PDB entry 9J0Z | electron microscopy, 2.60 A resolution | chains A and D of the 4 polymer chains in the assembly

[Chain A (and D)]
Name: Potassium channel GORK
Source organism: Arabidopsis thaliana
Notes: chain D of this document is another copy of the same molecule, construct and numbering; everything in this record applies to it too
Reference sequence: Q94A76 (GORK_ARATH); numbering as in UniProt (aligned over 51-820)
Amino-acid sequence (770 residues; numbered 51 to 820; the number before each row is that of its first residue):
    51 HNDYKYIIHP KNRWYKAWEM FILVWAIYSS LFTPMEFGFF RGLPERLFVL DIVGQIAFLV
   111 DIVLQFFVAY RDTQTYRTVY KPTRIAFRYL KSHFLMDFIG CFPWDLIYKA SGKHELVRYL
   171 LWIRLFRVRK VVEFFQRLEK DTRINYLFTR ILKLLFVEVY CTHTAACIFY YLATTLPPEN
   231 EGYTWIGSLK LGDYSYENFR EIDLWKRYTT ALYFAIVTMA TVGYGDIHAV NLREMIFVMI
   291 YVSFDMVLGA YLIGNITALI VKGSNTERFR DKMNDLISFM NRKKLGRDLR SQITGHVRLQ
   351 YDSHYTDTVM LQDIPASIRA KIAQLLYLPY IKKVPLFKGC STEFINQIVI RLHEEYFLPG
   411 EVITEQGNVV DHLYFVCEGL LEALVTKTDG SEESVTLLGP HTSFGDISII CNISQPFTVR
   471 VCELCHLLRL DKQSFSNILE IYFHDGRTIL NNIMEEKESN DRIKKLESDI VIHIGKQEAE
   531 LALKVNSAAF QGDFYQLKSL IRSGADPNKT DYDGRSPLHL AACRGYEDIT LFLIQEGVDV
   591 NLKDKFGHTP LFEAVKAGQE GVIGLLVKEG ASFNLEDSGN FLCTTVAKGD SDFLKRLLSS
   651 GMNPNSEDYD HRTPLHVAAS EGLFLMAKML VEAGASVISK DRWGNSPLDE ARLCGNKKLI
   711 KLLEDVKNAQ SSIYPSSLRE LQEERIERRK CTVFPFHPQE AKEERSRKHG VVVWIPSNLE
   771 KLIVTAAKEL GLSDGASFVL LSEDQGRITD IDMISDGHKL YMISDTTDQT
Unresolved in the structure: 435-444, 506-820 (chain D: 51, 435-444, 507-820)
UniProt features mapped onto this chain:
  - binding site (a nucleoside 3',5'-cyclic phosphate): L386 to E508
Ion coordination: K+ site 1: T271 (shared with 1 residue of chain B; 1 residue of chain C; T271(D) of chain D); K+ site 2: T271, V272 (shared with 2 residues of chain B; 2 residues of chain C; T271(D), V272(D) of chain D); K+ site 3: V272, G273 (shared with 2 residues of chain B; 2 residues of chain C; V272(D), G273(D) of chain D); K+ site 4: G273, Y274 (shared with 2 residues of chain B; 2 residues of chain C; G273(D), Y274(D) of chain D)

[Interface between chain A and chain D]
Pairs across the interface - 80 pairs, chain A then chain D:
  L205(A) with V297(D), hydrophobic
  E208(A) with M296(D)
  L241(A) with Y233(D); H278(D); V280(D); M285(D), hydrophobic
  G242(A) with G232(D); V280(D)
  D243(A) with G232(D), hydrogen bond (backbone-backbone); Y233(D)
  Y244(A) with Y233(D), hydrophobic
  Y246(A) with M285(D)
  K256(A) with Y233(D), hydrogen bond; L282(D)
  T259(A) with L282(D); I286(D); M289(D)
  L262(A) with M289(D), hydrophobic
  Y263(A) with A279(D); M285(D), hydrophobic; V288(D), hydrophobic; M289(D)
  I266(A) with M289(D), hydrophobic; V292(D), hydrophobic; S293(D)
  M269(A) with M296(D), hydrophobic
  A270(A) with T271(D); V292(D), hydrophobic
  T271(A) with T271(D)
  V272(A) with V272(D); G273(D)
  G273(A) with G273(D)
  Y274(A) with F264(D); T268(D), hydrogen bond; G273(D); Y274(D); G275(D)
  D276(A) with H278(D); A279(D)
  I303(A) with A300(D), hydrophobic; I303(D), hydrophobic
  I306(A) with A300(D), hydrophobic; Y301(D), hydrophobic
  T307(A) with G304(D); T307(D)
  I310(A) with R200(D); Y301(D), hydrophobic; N305(D); A308(D), hydrophobic
  V311(A) with A308(D), hydrophobic
  E317(A) with Y196(D), hydrogen bond; K312(D), salt bridge
  R320(A) with Y196(D)
  D321(A) with Y196(D)
  L326(A) with I364(D), hydrophobic
  F329(A) with Y355(D); T356(D); D357(D); L361(D), hydrophobic
  M330(A) with I372(D), hydrophobic; L376(D), hydrophobic
  R332(A) with Y355(D), hydrogen bond
  K333(A) with L376(D); H476(D)
  L335(A) with I372(D), hydrophobic; L376(D), hydrophobic
  L339(A) with I368(D), hydrophobic; K371(D); I372(D); L375(D), hydrophobic
  I343(A) with I364(D), hydrophobic; I368(D), hydrophobic; I372(D), hydrophobic
  H346(A) with P365(D)
  V347(A) with I364(D), hydrophobic; P365(D)
  Q350(A) with D363(D); P365(D)
  E411(A) with S367(D), hydrogen bond
  V412(A) with S367(D), hydrogen bond (backbone-side chain)
Also at the interface, not in a pair above, chain A (48 interface residues in all): W255, T260, V267, L302, K334, Q342, L408, I413
Also at the interface, not in a pair above, chain D (48 interface residues in all): S238, I277, Y380

[In short]
The chain A/chain D interface involves 48 residues from each chain, with 7 hydrogen bonds and 1 salt bridge.
Among the polar pairs are E317(A)-K312(D), K256(A)-Y233(D) and Y274(A)-T268(D). From UniProt: nucleoside
3',5'-cyclic phosphate-binding residues L386(A) and E508(A) on chain A.
Chain A and chain D are both Potassium channel GORK (Arabidopsis thaliana); the structure, Cryo-EM Structure
of the Guard Cell Potassium Channel GORK N50 deletion, was determined by electron microscopy, deposited
together with 9J0X, 9J0Y and 9J10.
